PDB entry 8VRA | electron microscopy, 3.12 A resolution | chains A and C of the 5 polymer chains in the assembly

# Chain A
Name: HLA class I histocompatibility antigen, A alpha chain
Source organism: Homo sapiens
UniProt: P04439 (HLAA_HUMAN); residues 1-275 here correspond to UniProt positions 25-299 (UniProt number = residue number + 24)
Sequence (275 residues; numbered 1 to 275; the number before each row is that of its first residue):
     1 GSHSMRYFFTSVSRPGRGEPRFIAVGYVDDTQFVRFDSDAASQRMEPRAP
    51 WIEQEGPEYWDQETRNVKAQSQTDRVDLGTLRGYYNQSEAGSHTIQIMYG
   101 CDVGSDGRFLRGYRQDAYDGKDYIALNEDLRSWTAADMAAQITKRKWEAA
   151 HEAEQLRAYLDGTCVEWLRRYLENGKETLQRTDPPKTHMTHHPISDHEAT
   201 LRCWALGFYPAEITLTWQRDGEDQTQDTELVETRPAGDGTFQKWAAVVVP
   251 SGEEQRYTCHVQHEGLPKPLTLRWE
Cystine bridges: Cys203-Cys259
Curated features (UniProtKB/Swiss-Prot):
  - region: Glu275 (Connecting peptide)
  - binding site (a peptide antigen): Tyr7, Thr73, Tyr84, Asp116, Thr143, Lys146, Tyr159, Tyr171
  - modified residue: Tyr59 (Sulfotyrosine)
  - glycosylation: Asn86 (N-linked (GlcNAc...) asparagine)

# Chain C
Name: GTPase KRas, N-terminally processed
Notes: engineered mutation(s): G12C
UniProt: P01116 (RASK_HUMAN); residues 7-16 here = UniProt positions 7-16
Sequence (10 residues; numbered 7 to 16; the number before each row is that of its first residue):
     7 VVVGACGVGK
Covalent attachments: AMG 510 (bound form) (MOV) linked to Cys12
Sequence notes: variant Cys12 (Gly in P01116)
Curated features (UniProtKB/Swiss-Prot):
  - binding site (GTP): Gly10, Ala11, Gly13 to Lys16
  - natural variant: Gly10 (G10GG: In AML), Cys12 (G12C: In lung carcinoma; this construct carries the variant), Gly13 (G13D: In GASC, JMML and OES; G13R: In pylocytic astrocytoma), Val14 (V14I: In NS3)

# Chain A / chain C interface
Pairs across the interface (37):
  Tyr7(A) with Val7(C), hydrogen bond (side chain-backbone); Val8(C), hydrophobic
  Phe9(A) with Val8(C), hydrophobic
  Met45(A) with Val8(C), hydrophobic
  Tyr59(A) with Val7(C), hydrophobic
  Glu63(A) with Val7(C); Val8(C), hydrogen bond (side chain-backbone)
  Asn66(A) with Val8(C); Val9(C); Gly10(C); Ala11(C)
  Val67(A) with Val8(C)
  Gln70(A) with Val9(C)
  Asp77(A) with Gly15(C); Lys16(C), hydrogen bond (side chain-backbone)
  Thr80(A) with Lys16(C)
  Leu81(A) with Lys16(C)
  Tyr84(A) with Lys16(C)
  Ile97(A) with Lys16(C)
  Tyr99(A) with Val8(C); Val9(C), hydrogen bond (side chain-backbone)
  Asp116(A) with Lys16(C), salt bridge
  Tyr123(A) with Lys16(C)
  Thr143(A) with Lys16(C), hydrogen bond (side chain-backbone)
  Lys146(A) with Lys16(C)
  Trp147(A) with Gly15(C); Lys16(C)
  Ala150(A) with Val14(C), hydrophobic
  Glu152(A) with Gly13(C)
  Gln155(A) with Cys12(C)
  Leu156(A) with Val9(C), hydrophobic
  Tyr159(A) with Val7(C), hydrogen bond (side chain-backbone); Val8(C); Val9(C)
  Thr163(A) with Val7(C)
  Trp167(A) with Val7(C)
  Tyr171(A) with Val7(C)
Other interface residues (no listed pair), chain A (31 interface residues in all): Met5, Asp74, Ile95, Arg114

# Overview
31 residues of chain A and 10 residues of chain C are in contact; the contacts include 6 hydrogen bonds and 1
salt bridge. Polar contacts include Asp116(A)-Lys16(C), Tyr7(A)-Val7(C) and Glu63(A)-Val8(C).
Here chain A is HLA class I histocompatibility antigen, A alpha chain (Homo sapiens) and chain C is GTPase
KRas, N-terminally processed. Entry 8VRA (Structure of a synthetic antibody in complex with a class I MHC
presenting a hapten-peptide conjugate) was determined by electron microscopy together with 8VR9 and 8VRB from
the same study.
